Entry 8DB4 (X-ray diffraction, 2.30 A resolution); this record covers chains C and D of the 5 polymer chains in the assembly.

# Chain C
Molecule: 22S1 Heavy chain
Organism: Homo sapiens
Amino-acid sequence (228 residues; row label = number of the first residue in the row):
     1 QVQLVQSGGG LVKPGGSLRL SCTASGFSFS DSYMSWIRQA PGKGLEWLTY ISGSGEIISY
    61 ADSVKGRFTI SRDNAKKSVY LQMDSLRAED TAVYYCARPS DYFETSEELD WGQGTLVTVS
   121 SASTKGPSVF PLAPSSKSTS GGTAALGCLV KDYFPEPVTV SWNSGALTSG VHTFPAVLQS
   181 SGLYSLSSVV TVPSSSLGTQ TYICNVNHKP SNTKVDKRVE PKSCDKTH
Unresolved in the structure: 136-141, 222-228
Disulfide bonds: Cys22-Cys96, Cys148-Cys204
Metal / ion sites: Zn2+ site 1: His172 (shared with Asn137(D), Asn138(D) of chain D); Zn2+ site 2: Glu220 (shared with 2 residues of chain B)

# Chain D
Molecule: 22S1 Light chain
Organism: Homo sapiens
Amino-acid sequence (214 residues; row label = number of the first residue in the row):
     1 EIVMTQSPSS LSASVGDRVT ITCRASQSIS TYLNWYQQKP GKAPNLLIYA ASSLHSGVPS
    61 RFRGSGSGTD FTLTITSLQP DDFATYYCHQ SYSAPRTFGQ GTKLEIKRTV AAPSVFIFPP
   121 SDEQLKSGTA SVVCLLNNFY PREAKVQWKV DNALQSGNSQ ESVTEQDSKD STYSLSSTLT
   181 LSKADYEKHK VYACEVTHQG LSSPVTKSFN RGEC
Unresolved in the structure: 212-214
Disulfide bonds: Cys23-Cys88, Cys134-Cys194
Metal / ion sites: Zn2+ site 1: Asn137, Asn138 (shared with His172(C) of chain C); Zn2+ site 2: Asp185, His189 (shared with 1 residue of chain F)

# Interface between chain C and chain D
Residue-residue contacts (63; chain C residue first):
  Ile37(C) with Phe98(D), hydrophobic
  Gln39(C) with Gln38(D), hydrogen bond; Tyr87(D)
  Gly44(C) with Tyr87(D)
  Leu45(C) with Gln38(D); Pro44(D), hydrophobic; Tyr87(D); Phe98(D), hydrophobic
  Trp47(C) with Pro95(D), hydrophobic; Arg96(D); Phe98(D)
  Tyr50(C) with Ala94(D)
  Ser59(C) with Ala94(D); Pro95(D)
  Tyr60(C) with Pro95(D)
  Ala61(C) with Glu1(D); Pro95(D), hydrophobic
  Asp62(C) with Glu1(D), hydrogen bond (backbone-side chain)
  Glu104(C) with Arg96(D), hydrogen bond (backbone-side chain)
  Thr105(C) with Tyr32(D); Ser91(D), hydrogen bond (backbone-side chain); Arg96(D)
  Ser106(C) with Arg96(D), hydrogen bond (backbone-side chain)
  Glu107(C) with Asn34(D); Tyr36(D); Leu46(D); Tyr49(D); Arg96(D)
  Glu108(C) with Tyr36(D), hydrogen bond (backbone-side chain); His89(D), salt bridge; Arg96(D), salt bridge
  Leu109(C) with His55(D)
  Trp111(C) with Ala43(D), hydrophobic; Pro44(D), hydrogen bond (side chain-backbone)
  Phe130(C) with Ser121(D); Gln124(D)
  Pro131(C) with Ser121(D)
  Leu132(C) with Phe118(D), hydrophobic
  Ala133(C) with Phe118(D)
  Thr143(C) with Phe116(D)
  Ala145(C) with Phe116(D), hydrophobic; Phe118(D)
  Leu149(C) with Ser131(D)
  Lys151(C) with Gln124(D); Ser131(D)
  His172(C) with Asn137(D), hydrogen bond; Asn138(D), hydrogen bond; Asp167(D); Ser174(D), hydrogen bond
  Phe174(C) with Leu135(D), hydrophobic; Ser162(D); Thr164(D); Ser174(D); Leu175(D); Ser176(D)
  Pro175(C) with Ser162(D), hydrogen bond (backbone-side chain); Val163(D)
  Val177(C) with Gln160(D); Glu161(D)
  Leu178(C) with Gln160(D)
  Gln179(C) with Gln160(D)
  Val189(C) with Leu135(D), hydrophobic
  Lys217(C) with Glu123(D)
Also at the interface, not in a pair above, chain C (37 interface residues in all): Lys43, Glu46, Tyr95, Leu146
Also at the interface, not in a pair above, chain D (38 interface residues in all): Lys42, Thr129, Val133

# Overview
The interface between chain C and chain D involves 37 residues on one side and 38 on the other; the contacts
include 11 hydrogen bonds and 2 salt bridges. Among the polar pairs are Glu108(C)-His89(D), Glu108(C)-Arg96(D)
and Gln39(C)-Gln38(D).
Here chain C is 22S1 Heavy chain and chain D is 22S1 Light chain, both from Homo sapiens. Entry 8DB4 (Crystal
structure of the peanut allergen Ara h 2 bound by two neutralizing antibodies 22S1 and ...) was determined by
X-ray diffraction.
